6W1S - chains E and L of the 25 polymer chains in the assembly; structure by electron microscopy, 4.02 A resolution (low resolution: residue-level contacts below are approximate; hydrogen-bond / salt-bridge calls are withheld).

Chain E:
Protein: Mediator of RNA polymerase II transcription subunit 8
From: Mus musculus
Reference sequence: Q9D7W5 (MED8_MOUSE); residue numbers follow UniProt; this construct covers 7-186
Sequence (180 residues; each row starts with the number of its first residue):
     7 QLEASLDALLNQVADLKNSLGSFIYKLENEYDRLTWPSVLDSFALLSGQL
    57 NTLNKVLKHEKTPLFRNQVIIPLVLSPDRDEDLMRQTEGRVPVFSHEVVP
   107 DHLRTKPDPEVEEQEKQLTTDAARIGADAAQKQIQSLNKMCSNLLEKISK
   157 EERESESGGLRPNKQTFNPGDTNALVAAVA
Disordered / not traced: 69-73, 81-86, 108-111
Swiss-Prot annotation at these positions:
  - region: S142 to L151 (Interaction with the Elongin BC complex)
  - modified residue: S82 (Phosphoserine)

Chain L:
Protein: Mediator of RNA polymerase II transcription subunit 17
From: Mus musculus
Reference sequence: Q8VCD5 (MED17_MOUSE); residue numbers follow UniProt; this construct covers 15-645
Sequence (631 residues; row label = number of the first residue in the row):
    15 CEKQVQEVGLDGTETYLQPLSMSQNLARLAQRIDFSQGSGSEEEEAAGPD
    65 GDAPDWGGAGADQDDEEGLVKFQPSLWPWDSVRNNLRSALTEMCVLYDVL
   115 SIVRDKKFMTLDPVSQDALPPKQSPQTLQLISKKKSLAGAAQILLKGAER
   165 LTKSVAENQENKLQRDFNSELLRLRQHWKLRKVGDKILGDLSYRSAGSLF
   215 PHHGTFEVIKNTDIDLDKKIPEDYCPLDVQIPSDLEGSAYIKVSIQKQAP
   265 DIGDLGTVNLFKRPLPKSKPGSPHWQTKLEAAQNVLLCKEIFAQLSREAV
   315 QIKSQIPHIVVKNQIISQPFPSLQLSISLCHSSDDKKSQKCAAEKPGQED
   365 HLYVLEHNLHLLIREFHKQTLSSIVMPHPASAPFGHKRMRLSGPQAFDKN
   415 EINSIQSTEGLLEKIIKQAKHIFLRSRTAATIDSLASRIEDPQIQAHWSN
   465 INDVYESSVKVLITSQGYEQICKSIQLQLNIGVEQVRVVHRDGRVIMLSH
   515 QEQELQDFLLSQMSQHQVHAVQQLAKVMGWQVLSFSNHVGLGPIESIGNA
   565 SAITVASPSGDYAISVRNGPESGSKIMVQFPRNQCKDLPKSDVLQDSKWS
   615 HLRGPFKEVQWNKMEGRNFVYKMELLMSALS
Disordered / not traced: 27-31, 52-93, 119, 126-137, 227-228, 238-247, 275-285, 348-363, 385-388, 540-543

Interface between chain E and chain L:
Residue-residue contacts (19; chain E residue first):
  L16(E) with Y111(L); L114(L)
  K23(E) with M107(L)
  Q74(E) with M123(L); T124(L); L125(L)
  V75(E) with F122(L); M123(L); L125(L)
  I76(E) with K121(L)
  I77(E) with K121(L)
  P78(E) with K120(L)
  L79(E) with K120(L)
  V80(E) with K120(L)
  L89(E) with S115(L)
  A128(E) with P139(L); Q140(L)
  Q137(E) with T141(L)
  Q141(E) with L144(L)
Interface residues without a listed pair, chain E (16 interface residues in all): L12, V19, A20
Interface residues without a listed pair, chain L (17 interface residues in all): L104, D112, I116

Overview:
Chain E and chain L form an interface of 16 and 17 residues respectively.
Here chain E is Mediator of RNA polymerase II transcription subunit 8 and chain L is Mediator of RNA
polymerase II transcription subunit 17, both from Mus musculus. Entry 6W1S (Atomic model of the mammalian
Mediator complex) was determined by electron microscopy.
